PDB entry 7VLC | X-ray diffraction, 2.20 A resolution | chains A and C of the 8 polymer chains in the assembly

Chain A:
Protein: Extracellular A1 globin
Source organism: Lamellibrachia satsuma
Reference sequence: S0BBU7 (S0BBU7_LAMSA); residues 1-146 here correspond to UniProt positions 20-165 (UniProt number = residue number + 19)
Chain sequence (146 residues; numbered 1 to 146; the number before each row is that of its first residue):
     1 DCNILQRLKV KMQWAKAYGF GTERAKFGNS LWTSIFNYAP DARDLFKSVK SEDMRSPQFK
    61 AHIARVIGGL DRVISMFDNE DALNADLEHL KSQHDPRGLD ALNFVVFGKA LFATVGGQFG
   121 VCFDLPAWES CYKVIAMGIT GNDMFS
Disulfides: Cys2-Cys131
Ion coordination: heme Fe: His94 (together with oxygen molecule)
Ligand contacts:
  - heme (HEM): Leu45, Phe46, Ser48, Val49, His62, Arg65, Val66, Gly69, Leu70, Arg72, Leu90, Gln93, His94, Arg97, Leu99, Asn103, Phe104, Phe107, Tyr132, Ile135, Ile139
  - heme / oxygen molecule: Trp32, Leu45, Phe46, Ser48, Val49, His62, Arg65, Val66, Gly69, Leu70, Arg72, Leu90, Gln93, His94, Arg97, Leu99, Asn103, Phe104, Phe107, Tyr132, Ile135, Ile139
  - oxygen molecule (OXY): Trp32, Phe46, His62, Val66, His94

Chain C:
Protein: Extracellular B2 globin
Source organism: Lamellibrachia satsuma
Reference sequence: S0BCU7 (S0BCU7_LAMSA); residues 1-150 here correspond to UniProt positions 17-166 (UniProt number = residue number + 16)
Chain sequence (150 residues; numbered 1 to 150; the number before each row is that of its first residue):
     1 SSNSCTTEDR REMQLMWANV WSAQFTGRRL AIAQAVFKDL FAHVPDAVGL FDRVHGTEID
    61 SSEFKAHCIR VVNGLDSAIG LLSDPSTLNE QLSHLATQHQ ERAGVTKGGF SAIAQSFLRV
   121 MPQVASCFNP DAWSRCFNRI TNGMTEGLAE
Not modelled in the structure: 1
Disulfides: Cys5-Cys136
Ion coordination: heme Fe: His99 (together with oxygen molecule)
Ligand contacts:
  - heme (HEM): Leu50, Phe51, Arg53, Val54, His67, Arg70, Val71, Gly74, Leu75, Leu95, Gln98, His99, Arg102, Val105, Gly109, Phe110, Ile113, Phe137, Thr141, Met144
  - heme / oxygen molecule: Phe37, Leu50, Phe51, Arg53, Val54, His67, Arg70, Val71, Gly74, Leu75, Leu95, Gln98, His99, Arg102, Val105, Gly109, Phe110, Ile113, Phe137, Thr141, Met144
  - oxygen molecule (OXY): Phe37, Phe51, His67, Val71, His99

How chain A and chain C interact:
Contacting residue pairs (20; chain A residue first):
  Asn3(A) with Gln123(C)
  Ile4(A) with Ala31(C), hydrophobic
  Leu5(A) with Ala35(C), hydrophobic; Val120(C), hydrophobic; Gln123(C); Val124(C)
  Leu8(A) with Arg28(C); Ala31(C), hydrophobic; Val124(C), hydrophobic
  Lys9(A) with Pro122(C), hydrogen bond (side chain-backbone); Gln123(C); Val124(C); Ala125(C), hydrogen bond (side chain-backbone); Ser126(C)
  Met12(A) with Asn19(C); Val20(C), hydrophobic; Arg28(C)
  Gln13(A) with Ser126(C), hydrogen bond
  Phe119(A) with Ser126(C)
  Cys122(A) with Cys127(C), disulfide
Also at the interface, not in a pair above, chain A (11 interface residues in all): Gln6, Asp124
Also at the interface, not in a pair above, chain C (13 interface residues in all): Gly27
Inter-chain disulfides: Cys122(A)-Cys127(C)

Overview:
11 residues of chain A face 13 of chain C across their interface; the contacts include 1 disulfide bond and 3
hydrogen bonds. Polar contacts include Lys9(A)-Pro122(C), Lys9(A)-Ala125(C) and Gln13(A)-Ser126(C). Ligands of
chain A: heme, oxygen molecule and heme / oxygen molecule.
Here chain A is Extracellular A1 globin and chain C is Extracellular B2 globin, both from Lamellibrachia
satsuma. Entry 7VLC (Oxy-deoxy intermediate of V2 hemoglobin at 78% oxygen saturation) was determined by X-ray
diffraction, deposited together with 7VLD, 7VLE and 7VLF.
